PDB entry 5X8P | electron microscopy, 3.40 A resolution | chains M and A of the 58 polymer chains in the assembly

[Chain M]
Molecule: protein L15
From: Spinacia oleracea
UniProtKB: A0A0K9QHT0 (A0A0K9QHT0_SPIOL); residues 80-271 here = UniProt positions 80-271
Amino-acid sequence (192 residues; row label = number of the first residue in the row):
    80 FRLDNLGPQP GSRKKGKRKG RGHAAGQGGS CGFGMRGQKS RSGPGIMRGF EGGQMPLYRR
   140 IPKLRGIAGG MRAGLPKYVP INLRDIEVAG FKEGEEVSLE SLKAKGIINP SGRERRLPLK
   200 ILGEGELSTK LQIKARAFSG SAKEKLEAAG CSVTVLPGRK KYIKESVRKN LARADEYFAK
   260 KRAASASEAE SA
Unresolved in the structure: 257-271

[Chain A]
Molecule: 23S rRNA
From: Spinacia oleracea
Sequence (2810 nucleotides; each row starts with the number of its first residue):
     1 UUCAAACGAG GAAAGGCUUA CGGUGGAUAC CUAGGCACCC AGAGACGAGG AAGGGCGUAU
    61 UAAUCGACGA AAUGCUUCGG GGAGUUGAAA AUAAGCAGAG AUCCGGAGAU UCCCGAAUAG
   121 GUCAACCUUU CGAACUUCUG CUGAAUCCAU GGGCAGGCAA GAGACAACCU GGCGAACUGA
   181 AACAUCUUAG UAGCCAGAGG AAAAGAAAGC AAAAGCGAUU CCCGUAGUAG CGGCGAGCGA
   241 AAUGGGAGCA GCCUAAACCG UGAAAACGGG GUUGUGGGAG AGCAAUACAA GCGUCGUGCU
   301 GCUAGGCGAA UCAGUGGAGU GCGGAACCCU AGAUGGUGAA AGUCCAGUAG CCGAAAGCAU
   361 CACUAGCUUA UGCUCUGACC CGAGUAGCAU GGGGCACGUG GAAUCCCGUG UGAAUCAGCA
   421 AGGACCACCU UGCAAGGCUA AAUACUCCUG GGUGACCGAU AGCGAAGUAG UACCGUGAGG
   481 GAAGGGUGAA AAGAACCCCC AUCGGGGAGU GAAAUAGAAC AUGAAACCGU AAGCUCUCAA
   541 GCAGUGGGAG GGGGACCAGA CCCUGACCGC GUGCCUGUUG AAGAAUGAGC CGGCGACUCA
   601 UAGGCAGUGG CUUGGUUAAG GGAACCCACC GGAGCCGUAG CGAAAGCGAG UCUUCAUAGG
   661 GCAAUUGUCA CUGCUUAUGG ACCCGAACCU GGGUGAUCUA UCCAUGACCA GGAUGAAGCU
   721 UGGGUGAAAC UAAGUGGAGG UCCGAACCGA CUGAUGUUGA AGAAUCAGCG GAUGAGUUGU
   781 GGUUAGGGGU GAAAUGCCAC UCGAACCCAG AGCUAGCUGG UUCUCCCCGA AAUGCGUUGA
   841 GGCGCAGCAG UUGACUGGAC AUCUAGGGGU AAAGCACUGU UUCGGUGCGG GCCGCGAGAG
   901 CGGUACCAAA UCGAGGCAAA CUCUGAAUAC UAGAUAUGAC CUCCAAAUAA CAGGGGUCAA
   961 GGUCGGCCAG UGAGACGAUG GGGGAUAAGC UUCAUCGUCG AGAGGGAAAC AGCCCGGAUC
  1021 ACCAGCUAAG GCCCCUAAAU GACCGCUCAG UGAUAAAGGA GGUAGGGGUG CAGAGACAGC
  1081 CAGGAGGUUU GCCUAGAAGC AGCCACCCUU GAAAGAGUGC GUAAUAGCUC ACUGAUCGAG
  1141 CGCUCUUGCG CCGAAGAUGA ACGGGGCUAA GCGGUCUGCC GAAGCUGUGG GAUGUAAAAA
  1201 AACAUCGGUA GGGGAGCGUU CCGUGUUAGG GAGAAACGCG UGCGUGAGCC GCGUUGGACG
  1261 AAGCGGAAGC GAGAAUGUCG GCUUGAGUAA CGCAAACAUU GGUGAGAAUC CAAUGCCCCG
  1321 AAAACCUAAG GGUUCCUCCG CAAGGUUCGU CCACGGAGGG UGAGUCAGGG CCUAAGAUCA
  1381 GGCCGAAAGG CGUAGUCGAU GGACAACAGG UGAAUAUUCC UGUACUACCC CUUGUUGGUC
  1441 CCGAGGGACG GAGGAGGCUA GGUUAGCCGA AAGAUGGUUA UCGGUUCAAG GACGCAAGGU
  1501 GACCCUGUUU UUCAGGGUAA GAAGGGGUAG AGAAAAUGCC UCGAGCCAAU GUUCGAGUAC
  1561 CAGGCGCUAC GGCGCUGAAG UAACCGAUGC CAUACUCCCA GGAAAAGCUC GAACGACCUU
  1621 CAACAAAAGG GUACCUGUAC CCGAAACCGA CACAGGUAGG UAGGUAGAGA AUACCUAGGG
  1681 GCGCGAGACA ACUCUCUCUA AGGAACUCGG CAAAAUAGCC CCGUAACUUC GGGAGAAGGG
  1741 GUGCCCCCUC ACAAAGGGGG UCGAAGUGAC CAGGCCCGGG CGACUGUUUA CCAAAAACAC
  1801 AGGUCUCCGC AAAGUCGUAA GACCAUGUAU GGGGGCUGAC GCCUGCCCAG UGCCGGAAGG
  1861 UCAAGGAAGU UGGUGACCUG AUGACAGGGG AGCCGGCGAC CGAAGCCCCG GUGAACGGCG
  1921 GCCGUAACUA UAACGGUCCU AAGGUAGCGA AAUUCCUUGU CGGGUAAGUU CCGACCCGCA
  1981 CGAAAGGCGU AACGAUCUGG GCACUGUCUC GGAGAGAGGC UCGGUGAAAU AGACAUGUCU
  2041 GUGAAGAUGC GGACUACCUG CACCUGGACA GAAAGACCCU AUGAAGCUUU ACUGUUCCCU
  2101 GGGAUUGGCU UUGGGCUUUU CCUGCGCAGC UUAGGUGGAA GGCGAAGAAG GCCCCCUUCC
  2161 GGGGGGGCCC GAGCCAUCAG UGAGAUACCA CUCUGGAAGA GCUAGAAUUC UAACCUUGUG
  2221 UCAGGACCUA CGGGCCAAGG GACAUUCUCA GGUAGACAGU UUCUAUGGGG CGUAGGCCUC
  2281 CCAAAAGGUA ACGGAGGCGU GCAAAGGUUU CCUCGGGCCG GACGGAGAUU GGCCCUCGAG
  2341 UGCAAAGGCA GAAGGGAGCU UGACUGCAAG ACCCACCCGU CGAGCAGGGA CGAAAGUCGG
  2401 CCUUAGUGAU CCGACGGUGC CGAGUGGAAG GGCCGUCGCU CAACGGAUAA AAGUUACUCU
  2461 AGGGAUAACA GGCUGAUCUU CCCCAAGAGU UCACAUCGAC GGGAAGGUUU GGCACCUCGA
  2521 UGUCGGCUCU UCGCCACCUG GGGCUGUAGU AUGUUCCAAG GGUUGGGCUG UUCGCCCAUU
  2581 AAAGCGGUAC GUGAGCUGGG UUCAGAACGU CGUGAGACAG UUCGGUCCAU AUCCGGUGUG
  2641 GGCGUUAGAG CAUUGAGAGG ACCUUUCCCU AGUACGAGAG GACCGGGAAG GACGCACCUC
  2701 UGGUGUACCA GUUAUCGUGC CCACGGUAAA CGCUGGGUAG CCAAGUGCGG AGCGGAUAAC
  2761 UGCUGAAAGC AUCUAAGUAG UAAGCCCACC CCAAGAUGAG UGCUCUCCUA
Unresolved in the structure: 1

[How chain M and chain A interact]
Contacting residue pairs (208):
  Leu82(M) - G1223(A)  hydrogen bond to the base
  Leu82(M) - U1224(A)  sugar contact
  Asp83(M) - G1223(A)  base contact
  Asp83(M) - U1224(A)  hydrogen bond to the sugar
  Asp83(M) - G1263(A)  hydrogen bond to the base
  Asp83(M) - C1264(A)  hydrogen bond to the sugar
  Asn84(M) - C1264(A)  sugar contact
  Leu85(M) - C1264(A)  hydrogen bond to the sugar
  Leu85(M) - G1265(A)  phosphate contact
  Gly86(M) - G1265(A)  phosphate contact
  Pro87(M) - G1265(A)  phosphate contact
  Pro87(M) - G1266(A)  phosphate contact
  Gln88(M) - U608(A)  phosphate contact
  Gln88(M) - G609(A)  phosphate contact
  Gly90(M) - G607(A)  hydrogen bond to the sugar
  Ser91(M) - G607(A)  hydrogen bond to the base
  Ser91(M) - U608(A)  sugar contact
  Arg92(M) - C671(A)  hydrogen bond to the sugar
  Arg92(M) - U672(A)  sugar contact
  Arg92(M) - G1266(A)  sugar contact
  Lys93(M) - U672(A)  hydrogen bond to the sugar
  Lys93(M) - G673(A)  sugar contact
  Lys93(M) - G1214(A)  salt bridge to the phosphate
  Gly95(M) - G673(A)  phosphate contact
  Gly95(M) - C674(A)  phosphate contact
  Lys96(M) - C674(A)  hydrogen bond to the phosphate
  Lys96(M) - G1213(A)  salt bridge to the phosphate
  Arg97(M) - C823(A)  base contact
  Arg97(M) - C1270(A)  hydrogen bond to the base
  Arg97(M) - G1271(A)  salt bridge to the phosphate
  Lys98(M) - C597(A)  sugar contact
  Lys98(M) - U675(A)  salt bridge to the phosphate
  Gly99(M) - U821(A)  hydrogen bond to the sugar
  Gly99(M) - U822(A)  base contact
  Arg100(M) - C597(A)  salt bridge to the phosphate
  Arg100(M) - U822(A)  hydrogen bond to the base
  Arg100(M) - C823(A)  sugar contact
  Arg100(M) - G1271(A)  salt bridge to the phosphate
  Gly101(M) - U822(A)  phosphate contact
  Gly101(M) - U824(A)  phosphate contact
  His102(M) - U824(A)  phosphate contact
  Ala103(M) - U824(A)  phosphate contact
  Ala103(M) - C825(A)  hydrogen bond to the base
  Ala104(M) - U824(A)  base contact
  Gln106(M) - G1212(A)  phosphate contact
  Gln106(M) - G1213(A)  hydrogen bond to the phosphate
  Gly107(M) - U822(A)  phosphate contact
  Gly108(M) - U821(A)  hydrogen bond to the base
  Gly108(M) - U822(A)  hydrogen bond to the phosphate
  Ser109(M) - U821(A)  base contact
  Ser109(M) - A1210(A)  phosphate contact
  Ser109(M) - G1211(A)  hydrogen bond to the phosphate
  Cys110(M) - C597(A)  base contact
  Cys110(M) - U821(A)  hydrogen bond to the base
  Gly111(M) - G970(A)  phosphate contact
  Gly111(M) - G1211(A)  hydrogen bond to the phosphate
  Gly111(M) - G1212(A)  phosphate contact
  Phe112(M) - C597(A)  base contact
  Phe112(M) - G970(A)  phosphate contact
  Phe112(M) - G1211(A)  phosphate contact
  Gly113(M) - G970(A)  phosphate contact
  Gly113(M) - U971(A)  phosphate contact
  Gly113(M) - A1210(A)  sugar contact
  Gly113(M) - G1211(A)  phosphate contact
  Met114(M) - U578(A)  phosphate contact
  Met114(M) - U971(A)  hydrogen bond to the phosphate
  Arg115(M) - G577(A)  hydrogen bond to the phosphate
  Arg115(M) - U578(A)  salt bridge to the phosphate
  Arg115(M) - U818(A)  salt bridge to the phosphate
  Arg115(M) - G819(A)  salt bridge to the phosphate
  Gly116(M) - C817(A)  phosphate contact
  Gly116(M) - G842(A)  phosphate contact
  Gly116(M) - C843(A)  phosphate contact
  Gln117(M) - A181(A)  hydrogen bond to the base
  Gln117(M) - G816(A)  hydrogen bond to the sugar
  Gln117(M) - G842(A)  hydrogen bond to the phosphate
  Gln117(M) - C843(A)  hydrogen bond to the phosphate
  Lys118(M) - C843(A)  phosphate contact
  Lys118(M) - G844(A)  salt bridge to the phosphate
  Lys118(M) - G970(A)  salt bridge to the phosphate
  Ser119(M) - C682(A)  hydrogen bond to the base
  Arg120(M) - G816(A)  phosphate contact
  Arg120(M) - C817(A)  base contact
  Arg120(M) - G819(A)  base contact
  Arg120(M) - G820(A)  base contact
  Ser121(M) - C682(A)  phosphate contact
  Ser121(M) - C683(A)  hydrogen bond to the phosphate
  Gly122(M) - A681(A)  sugar contact
  Gly122(M) - C682(A)  hydrogen bond to the phosphate
  Ile125(M) - A677(A)  phosphate contact
  Ile125(M) - C843(A)  phosphate contact
  Ile125(M) - G844(A)  phosphate contact
  Met126(M) - A236(A)  phosphate contact
  Met126(M) - G237(A)  phosphate contact
  Arg127(M) - U676(A)  sugar contact
  Phe129(M) - A181(A)  base contact
  Phe129(M) - G844(A)  sugar contact
  Glu130(M) - G836(A)  hydrogen bond to the base
  Glu130(M) - G844(A)  hydrogen bond to the sugar
  Gly131(M) - A181(A)  base contact
  Gly131(M) - G836(A)  base contact
  Gly131(M) - U837(A)  base contact
  Gly131(M) - G842(A)  hydrogen bond to the base
  Gly131(M) - C843(A)  base contact
  Gly132(M) - A181(A)  base contact
  Gly132(M) - U837(A)  hydrogen bond to the sugar
  Gln133(M) - G836(A)  sugar contact
  Gln133(M) - U837(A)  sugar contact
  Gln133(M) - G844(A)  base contact
  Gln133(M) - A2375(A)  base contact
  Gln133(M) - G2445(A)  hydrogen bond to the base
  Met134(M) - A2409(A)  base contact
  Met134(M) - G2445(A)  sugar contact
  Met134(M) - G2446(A)  base contact
  Tyr137(M) - G235(A)  phosphate contact
  Tyr137(M) - A236(A)  hydrogen bond to the phosphate
  Arg138(M) - G235(A)  hydrogen bond to the sugar
  Arg138(M) - U2410(A)  hydrogen bond to the sugar
  Arg139(M) - C2376(A)  base contact
  Arg139(M) - C2377(A)  hydrogen bond to the sugar
  Arg139(M) - A2409(A)  hydrogen bond to the sugar
  Arg139(M) - U2410(A)  sugar contact
  Arg139(M) - G2445(A)  base contact
  Ile140(M) - U2410(A)  phosphate contact
  Pro141(M) - U2410(A)  phosphate contact
  Pro141(M) - C2411(A)  phosphate contact
  Lys142(M) - C234(A)  hydrogen bond to the sugar
  Lys142(M) - C2411(A)  hydrogen bond to the phosphate
  Lys142(M) - C2412(A)  salt bridge to the phosphate
  Arg144(M) - A643(A)  salt bridge to the phosphate
  Arg144(M) - G2432(A)  phosphate contact
  Arg144(M) - C2433(A)  phosphate contact
  Arg144(M) - C2434(A)  salt bridge to the phosphate
  Gly145(M) - A643(A)  sugar contact
  Ala147(M) - C2412(A)  phosphate contact
  Gly148(M) - G2431(A)  hydrogen bond to the sugar
  Gly148(M) - G2432(A)  phosphate contact
  Gly149(M) - G230(A)  phosphate contact
  Met150(M) - G230(A)  phosphate contact
  Met150(M) - A643(A)  sugar contact
  Met150(M) - A644(A)  sugar contact
  Met150(M) - C2421(A)  sugar contact
  Met150(M) - G2431(A)  hydrogen bond to the base
  Met150(M) - G2432(A)  hydrogen bond to the sugar
  Arg151(M) - A229(A)  phosphate contact
  Arg151(M) - G230(A)  phosphate contact
  Arg151(M) - A644(A)  sugar contact
  Ala152(M) - A644(A)  sugar contact
  Gly153(M) - A644(A)  hydrogen bond to the phosphate
  Lys156(M) - A645(A)  sugar contact
  Lys156(M) - G646(A)  salt bridge to the phosphate
  Pro159(M) - A639(A)  sugar contact
  Pro159(M) - G648(A)  base contact
  Asn161(M) - A639(A)  hydrogen bond to the base
  Arg163(M) - U665(A)  salt bridge to the phosphate
  Ile186(M) - U638(A)  hydrogen bond to the base
  Ile187(M) - U638(A)  base contact
  Asn188(M) - G614(A)  hydrogen bond to the base
  Asn188(M) - G615(A)  hydrogen bond to the base
  Asn188(M) - C635(A)  base contact
  Asn188(M) - G637(A)  base contact
  Asn188(M) - U638(A)  base contact
  Ser190(M) - G634(A)  phosphate contact
  Ser190(M) - C635(A)  hydrogen bond to the phosphate
  Gly191(M) - C635(A)  hydrogen bond to the phosphate
  Glu193(M) - A633(A)  phosphate contact
  Glu193(M) - G634(A)  phosphate contact
  Arg194(M) - A242(A)  base contact
  Arg194(M) - U243(A)  sugar contact
  Lys199(M) - G648(A)  base contact
  Leu201(M) - A639(A)  base contact
  Leu201(M) - G648(A)  base contact
  Leu201(M) - A649(A)  phosphate contact
  Gly202(M) - A649(A)  hydrogen bond to the phosphate
  Glu203(M) - A639(A)  base contact
  Glu203(M) - A649(A)  hydrogen bond to the phosphate
  Ser218(M) - G648(A)  phosphate contact
  Ser218(M) - A649(A)  hydrogen bond to the phosphate
  Gly219(M) - G648(A)  hydrogen bond to the phosphate
  Ser220(M) - A649(A)  hydrogen bond to the phosphate
  Arg238(M) - A213(A)  salt bridge to the phosphate
  Arg238(M) - A214(A)  sugar contact
  Lys239(M) - A213(A)  hydrogen bond to the sugar
  Lys239(M) - A214(A)  phosphate contact
  Tyr241(M) - A213(A)  base contact
  Tyr241(M) - C428(A)  hydrogen bond to the sugar
  Tyr241(M) - C429(A)  hydrogen bond to the sugar
  Tyr241(M) - G2424(A)  base contact
  Tyr241(M) - U2425(A)  hydrogen bond to the sugar
  Ile242(M) - U2425(A)  sugar contact
  Lys243(M) - A427(A)  hydrogen bond to the base
  Lys243(M) - G1875(A)  salt bridge to the phosphate
  Lys243(M) - G2426(A)  hydrogen bond to the base
  Ser245(M) - A1876(A)  hydrogen bond to the phosphate
  Val246(M) - G2426(A)  sugar contact
  Lys248(M) - C1877(A)  salt bridge to the phosphate
  Asn249(M) - C1885(A)  hydrogen bond to the base
  Asn249(M) - A1886(A)  hydrogen bond to the base
  Arg252(M) - U1879(A)  hydrogen bond to the base
  Arg252(M) - G1880(A)  hydrogen bond to the base
  Arg252(M) - A1881(A)  hydrogen bond to the base
  Arg252(M) - C1885(A)  base contact
  Arg252(M) - A1886(A)  base contact
  Ala253(M) - A1881(A)  base contact
  Ala253(M) - C1885(A)  base contact
  Glu255(M) - A1881(A)  base contact
  Glu255(M) - G1883(A)  base contact
  Tyr256(M) - G1883(A)  hydrogen bond to the base
Interface residues without a listed pair, chain M (102 interface residues in all): Lys94, Gly105, Pro123, Leu136, Leu154, Tyr157, Gly185, Phe217, Leu250
Interface residues without a listed pair, chain A (112 interface residues in all): A212, U598, C636, G642, U678, A969, G1216, A1267, U1874, C2420, A2423

[In short]
102 residues of chain M face 112 of chain A across their interface, with 69 hydrogen bonds and 19 salt
bridges. Polar contacts include Leu82(M)-G1223(A), Asp83(M)-G1263(A) and Ser91(M)-G607(A).
Chain M is protein L15 and chain A is 23S rRNA, both from Spinacia oleracea; the structure, Structure of the
70S chloroplast ribosome from spinach, was determined by electron microscopy together with 5X8R and 5X8T from
the same study.
